5MEB - chain A; structure by X-ray diffraction, 1.80 A resolution.

# Chain A
Protein: Cell division cycle protein CDT1
Organism: Saccharomyces cerevisiae
Reference sequence: P47112 (CDT1_YEAST); residue numbers follow UniProt; this construct covers 495-604
Sequence (112 residues; numbered 493 to 604; the number before each row is that of its first residue):
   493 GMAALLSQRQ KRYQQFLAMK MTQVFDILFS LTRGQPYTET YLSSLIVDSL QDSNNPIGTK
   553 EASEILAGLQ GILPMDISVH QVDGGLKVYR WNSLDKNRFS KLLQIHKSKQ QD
Construct notes: expression tag (493-494)
Modified / non-standard residues: Mse494 (selenomethionine); Mse511, Mse513, Mse567 (selenomethionine; parent Met)

# Overview
Chain A is Cell division cycle protein CDT1 (Saccharomyces cerevisiae); the structure, Crystal structure of
yeast Cdt1 C-terminal domain, was determined by X-ray diffraction, deposited together with 5ME9, 5MEA and
5MEC.
